1O6G - chain A; structure by X-ray diffraction, 1.40 A resolution.

[Chain A]
Name: Prolyl endopeptidase
Organism: Sus scrofa
Notes: EC 3.4.21.26; engineered mutation(s): D641N
Reference sequence: P23687 (PPCE_PIG); residues 1-710 here = UniProt positions 1-710
Chain sequence (710 residues; each row starts with the number of its first residue):
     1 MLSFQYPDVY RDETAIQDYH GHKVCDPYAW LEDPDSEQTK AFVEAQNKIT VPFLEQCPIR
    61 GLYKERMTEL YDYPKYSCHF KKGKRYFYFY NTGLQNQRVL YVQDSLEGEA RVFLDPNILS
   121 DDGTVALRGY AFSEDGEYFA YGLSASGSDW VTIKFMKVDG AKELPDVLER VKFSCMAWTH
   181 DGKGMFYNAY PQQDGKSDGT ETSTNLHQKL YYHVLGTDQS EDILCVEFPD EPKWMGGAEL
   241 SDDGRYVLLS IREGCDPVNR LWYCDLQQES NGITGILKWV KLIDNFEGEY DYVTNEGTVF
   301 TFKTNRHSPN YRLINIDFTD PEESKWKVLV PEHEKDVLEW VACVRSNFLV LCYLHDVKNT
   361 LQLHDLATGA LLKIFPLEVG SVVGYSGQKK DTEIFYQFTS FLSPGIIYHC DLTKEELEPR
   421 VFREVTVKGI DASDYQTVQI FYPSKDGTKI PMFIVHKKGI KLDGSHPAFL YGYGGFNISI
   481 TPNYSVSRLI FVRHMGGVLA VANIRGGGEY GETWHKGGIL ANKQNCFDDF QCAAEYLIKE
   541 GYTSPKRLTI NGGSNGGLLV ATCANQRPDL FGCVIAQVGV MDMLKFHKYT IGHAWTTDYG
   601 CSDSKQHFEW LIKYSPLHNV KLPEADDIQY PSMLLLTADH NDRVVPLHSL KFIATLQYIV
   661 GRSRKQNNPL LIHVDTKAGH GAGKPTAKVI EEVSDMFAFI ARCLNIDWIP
Construct notes: conflict Val226 (Ala in P23687), Asn641 (Asp in P23687)
Residues lining bound ligands: glycine / proline / succinic acid: Phe173, Met235, Cys255, Tyr473, Phe476, Ser554, Asn555, Val580, Ile591, Ala594, Trp595, Tyr599, Arg643, Val644, His680
Curated features (UniProtKB/Swiss-Prot):
  - active site (Charge relay system): Ser554, His680
  - modified residue: Met1 (N-acetylmethionine), Lys157 (N6-acetyllysine)
What the authors report for this chain:
  - catalytic residues: Ser554, His680 (citing earlier work)
  - conformationally variable residues (loop rearrangement): Ala638 to Arg643
  - contacts within the chain: Asn641-Asp642 (hydrogen bond), Asn641-Arg643 (hydrogen bond)
  - mutagenesis - S554A: abolished catalytic activity (citing earlier work)

[Overview]
Chain A binds glycine / proline / succinic acid. From UniProt: active-site residues Ser554 and His680. From
the paper: catalytic residues Ser554 and His680; S554A abolishes catalytic activity.
Chain A is Prolyl endopeptidase (Sus scrofa); the structure, Prolyl oligopeptidase from porcine brain, D641N
mutant with bound peptide ligand suc-gly-pro, was determined by X-ray diffraction (same publication as 1O6F).
